2Y6S - chains C and D of the 3 polymer chains in the assembly; structure by X-ray diffraction, 2.80 A resolution.

Chain C:
Protein: Light chain
Source organism: Mus musculus
Chain sequence (217 residues; each row starts with the number of its first residue):
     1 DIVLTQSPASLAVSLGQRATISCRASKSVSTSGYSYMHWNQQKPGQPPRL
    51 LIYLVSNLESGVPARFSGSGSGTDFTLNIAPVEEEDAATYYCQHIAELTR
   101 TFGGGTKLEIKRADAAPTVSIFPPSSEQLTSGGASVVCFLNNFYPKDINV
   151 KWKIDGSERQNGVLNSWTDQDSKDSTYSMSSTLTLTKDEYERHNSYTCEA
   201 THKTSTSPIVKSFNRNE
Disulfide bonds: C23-C92, C138-C198

Chain D:
Protein: Heavy chain
Source organism: Mus musculus
Chain sequence (213 residues; row label = number of the first residue in the row):
     1 QVQLQQSGPELVKPGASVKMSCKASGYTFTDYVISWVKQRTGQGLEWIGE
    51 FYPGTDSTYYTENFKGRATLTADKSSKTAYMQLSSLTSEDSAVYFCATAF
   101 DYWGQGTTLTVSSAATTPPSVYPLAPGSAAQTNSMVTLGCLVKGYFPEPV
   151 TVTWNSGSLSSGVHTFPAVLQSDLYTLSSSVTVPSSTWPSETVTCNVAHP
   201 ASSTKVDKKIVPR
Not modelled in the structure: 127-133
Disulfide bonds: C22-C96, C140-C195

Interface between chain C and chain D:
Contacting residue pairs - 63 pairs, chain C then chain D:
  Q42(C) - Q39(D)  hydrogen bond
  Q42(C) - F95(D)
  P47(C) - F95(D)  hydrophobic
  P47(C) - G104(D)
  P48(C) - W103(D)  hydrophobic
  L50(C) - F100(D)
  L50(C) - D101(D)
  E59(C) - D101(D)
  E59(C) - Y102(D)
  Y91(C) - Q39(D)  hydrogen bond
  Y91(C) - Q43(D)  hydrogen bond (side chain-backbone)
  Y91(C) - G44(D)
  Y91(C) - L45(D)  hydrophobic
  Q93(C) - F100(D)
  I95(C) - F100(D)  hydrophobic
  L98(C) - Y59(D)
  T99(C) - Y59(D)
  T99(C) - T61(D)
  R100(C) - W47(D)
  R100(C) - E50(D)  salt bridge
  R100(C) - F100(D)
  F102(C) - L45(D)  hydrophobic
  F102(C) - F100(D)  hydrophobic
  F102(C) - W103(D)  hydrophobic
  S120(C) - T137(D)
  F122(C) - L124(D)
  F122(C) - A125(D)
  F122(C) - T137(D)
  P123(C) - R213(D)
  S125(C) - Y122(D)
  S125(C) - P123(D)
  E127(C) - Y122(D)
  E127(C) - P123(D)
  E127(C) - K208(D)  salt bridge
  Q128(C) - Y122(D)
  Q128(C) - K143(D)
  S131(C) - Y122(D)
  S135(C) - L141(D)
  S135(C) - K143(D)
  V137(C) - L124(D)  hydrophobic
  F139(C) - L124(D)  hydrophobic
  F139(C) - F166(D)  hydrophobic
  F139(C) - S178(D)
  F139(C) - S179(D)
  F139(C) - S180(D)
  N141(C) - H164(D)
  N141(C) - F166(D)
  N141(C) - S180(D)  hydrogen bond
  N142(C) - H164(D)  hydrogen bond
  L164(C) - V169(D)  hydrophobic
  L164(C) - Q171(D)
  N165(C) - V169(D)
  S166(C) - F166(D)
  S166(C) - P167(D)  hydrogen bond (side chain-backbone)
  W167(C) - P167(D)
  T168(C) - F166(D)
  D171(C) - H164(D)
  S178(C) - H164(D)  hydrogen bond
  S178(C) - F166(D)
  M179(C) - F166(D)
  S180(C) - F166(D)
  S180(C) - S178(D)  hydrogen bond
  T184(C) - K143(D)
Interface residues without a listed pair, chain C (38 interface residues in all): N40, S60, I121, K173
Interface residues without a listed pair, chain D (38 interface residues in all): V37, Q105, P126, L138, G139, S161, T165

Overview:
The chain C/chain D interface involves 38 residues from each chain, with 8 hydrogen bonds and 2 salt bridges.
Polar pairs include R100(C)-E50(D), E127(C)-K208(D) and Q42(C)-Q39(D).
Here chain C is Light chain and chain D is Heavy chain, both from Mus musculus. Entry 2Y6S (Structure of an
Ebolavirus-protective antibody in complex with its mucin-domain linear epitope) was determined by X-ray
diffraction.
